Entry 3E40 (X-ray diffraction, 2.10 A resolution); this record covers chains A and E of the 4 polymer chains in the assembly.

Chain A:
Protein: Type-2 restriction enzyme HindII
From: Haemophilus influenzae
Notes: EC 3.1.21.4
UniProtKB: P44413 (T2D2_HAEIN); numbering as in UniProt (aligned over 2-258)
Amino-acid sequence (257 residues; row label = number of the first residue in the row):
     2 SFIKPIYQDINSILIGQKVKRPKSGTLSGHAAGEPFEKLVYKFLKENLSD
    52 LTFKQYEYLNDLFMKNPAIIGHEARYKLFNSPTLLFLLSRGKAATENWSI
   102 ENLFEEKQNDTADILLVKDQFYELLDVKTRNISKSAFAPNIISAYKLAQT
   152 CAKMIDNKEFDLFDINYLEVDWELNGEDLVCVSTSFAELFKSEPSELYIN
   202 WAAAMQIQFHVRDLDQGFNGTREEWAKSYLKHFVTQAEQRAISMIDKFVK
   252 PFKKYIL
Not modelled in the structure: 23-32
Construct notes: conflict Asn67 (Lys in P44413); engineered mutation Phe138 (Gln in P44413)
Metal / ion sites: Ca2+: Asp114, Asp127, Val128 (shared with 2 residues of chain F); Na+ site 1 near Asp114 (its only coordinating residue here); Na+ site 2: Asp127, Ile142 (shared with 1 residue of chain F)

Chain E:
Molecule: 14-nt DNA strand
Sequence (14 nucleotides; each row starts with the number of its first residue):
     1 GCCGGTTAACCGGC
Metal / ion sites: Ca2+: DA8, DA9 (shared with 3 residues of chain B); Na+: DA8 (shared with 2 residues of chain B)

How chain A and chain E interact:
Contacting residue pairs (24):
  Tyr77(A) - DG13(E)  phosphate contact
  Arg91(A) - DG12(E)  phosphate contact
  Gly92(A) - DG12(E)  hydrogen bond to the phosphate
  Gly92(A) - DG13(E)  phosphate contact
  Lys93(A) - DG13(E)  hydrogen bond to the phosphate
  Lys93(A) - DC14(E)  salt bridge to the phosphate
  Ala95(A) - DG12(E)  phosphate contact
  Lys108(A) - DC11(E)  hydrogen bond to the phosphate
  Lys108(A) - DG12(E)  salt bridge to the phosphate
  Gln109(A) - DA8(E)  base contact
  Gln109(A) - DA9(E)  base contact
  Gln109(A) - DC10(E)  sugar contact
  Phe138(A) - DG4(E)  base contact
  Phe138(A) - DG5(E)  base contact
  Tyr199(A) - DC3(E)  sugar contact
  Tyr199(A) - DG4(E)  hydrogen bond to the phosphate
  Asn201(A) - DG4(E)  sugar contact
  Asn201(A) - DG5(E)  hydrogen bond to the base
  Ala203(A) - DG5(E)  phosphate contact
  Ala203(A) - DT6(E)  base contact
  Ala204(A) - DG5(E)  base contact
  Ala204(A) - DT6(E)  base contact
  Gln209(A) - DG5(E)  hydrogen bond to the base
  Arg241(A) - DG5(E)  salt bridge to the phosphate
Also at the interface, not in a pair above, chain A (16 interface residues in all): Asn110, Phe249

In short:
Chain A and chain E form an interface of 16 and 11 residues respectively; the contacts include 6 hydrogen
bonds and 3 salt bridges. Among the polar pairs are Asn201(A)-DG5(E), Gln209(A)-DG5(E) and Gly92(A)-DG12(E).
Asp114(A), Asp127(A) and Val128(A) form the Ca2+ site.
Chain A is Type-2 restriction enzyme HindII (Haemophilus influenzae) and chain E is a 14-nt DNA strand; the
structure, Q138F HincII bound to GTTAAC and cocrystallized with 5 mM Ca2+, was determined by X-ray diffraction
(same publication as 3E3Y, 3E41, 3E42, 3E43, 3E44 and 3E45).
